9F0H - chains A and X of the 11 polymer chains in the assembly; structure by electron microscopy, 1.80 A resolution.

== Chain A ==
Name: Carboxysome shell protein CsoS1C
Organism: Halothiobacillus neapolitanus
UniProt: P45688 (CSOSC_HALNC); residue numbers follow UniProt; this construct covers 1-98
Chain sequence (98 residues; row label = number of the first residue in the row):
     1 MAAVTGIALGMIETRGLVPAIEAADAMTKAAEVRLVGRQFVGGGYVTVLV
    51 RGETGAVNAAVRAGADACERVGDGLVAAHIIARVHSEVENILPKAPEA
Disordered / not traced: 1-3, 97-98
Metal / ion sites: Mg2+ near Glu22 (its only coordinating residue here)

== Chain X ==
Name: Carboxysome assembly protein CsoS2B
Organism: Halothiobacillus neapolitanus
UniProt: O85041 (CSOS2_HALNC); residues 586-863 here correspond to UniProt positions 592-869 (UniProt number = residue number + 6)
Chain sequence (279 residues; numbered 585 to 863; the number before each row is that of its first residue):
   585 MPFCTSTPEPEAQSTEQSLTCEGQIISGTSVDASDLVTGNEIGEQQLISG
   635 DAYVGAQQTGCLPTSPRFNQTGNVQSMGFKNTNQPEQNFAPGEVMPTDFS
   685 IQTPARSAQNRITGNDIAPSGRITGPGMLATGLITGTPEFRHAARELVGS
   735 PQPMAMAMANRNKAAQAPVVQPEVVATQEKPELVCAPRSDQMDRVSGEGK
   785 ERCHITGDDWSVNKHITGTAGQWASGRNPSMRGNARVVETSAFANRNVPK
   835 PEKPGSKITGSSGNDTQGSLITYSGGARG
Disordered / not traced: 585-705, 726-863
Sequence notes: initiating methionine (585)

== Interface between chain A and chain X ==
Pairs across the interface (23; chain A residue first):
  Asn58(A) - Thr721(X)
  Ala59(A) - Pro710(X)  hydrophobic
  Val61(A) - Ile718(X)  hydrophobic
  Arg62(A) - Pro710(X)
  Arg62(A) - Gly711(X)
  Arg62(A) - Leu713(X)  hydrogen bond (side chain-backbone)
  Arg62(A) - Ala714(X)
  Arg62(A) - Ile718(X)
  Arg62(A) - Thr721(X)
  Ala63(A) - Leu713(X)  hydrophobic
  Ala65(A) - Ala714(X)  hydrophobic
  Ala65(A) - Ile718(X)  hydrophobic
  Asp66(A) - Leu713(X)
  Glu69(A) - Leu717(X)
  Ala78(A) - Leu717(X)
  Ala78(A) - Ile718(X)
  Ala78(A) - Thr719(X)  hydrogen bond (backbone-backbone)
  His79(A) - Thr719(X)  hydrogen bond
  His79(A) - Gly720(X)
  His79(A) - Arg725(X)
  Ile80(A) - Ile718(X)  hydrophobic
  Ile80(A) - Gly720(X)
  Ile80(A) - Arg725(X)  hydrogen bond (backbone-side chain)
Also at the interface, not in a pair above, chain A (13 interface residues in all): Leu75, Ile81

== Overview ==
13 residues of chain A and 10 residues of chain X are in contact; the contacts include 4 hydrogen bonds. Polar
pairs include Arg62(A)-Leu713(X), His79(A)-Thr719(X) and Ile80(A)-Arg725(X).
Here chain A is Carboxysome shell protein CsoS1C and chain X is Carboxysome assembly protein CsoS2B, both from
Halothiobacillus neapolitanus. Entry 9F0H (cryo-EM structure of carboxysomal mini-shell icosahedral assembly
from co-expression of CsoS1C, CsoS4A, and CsoS2-C (T = ...) was determined by electron microscopy together
with 8YVE, 8YVF and 8YVI from the same study.
